Entry 8YLU (electron microscopy, 2.80 A resolution); this record covers chains C and F of the 6 polymer chains in the assembly.

# Chain C
Name: DNA topoisomerase (ATP-hydrolyzing)
Source organism: Salmonella phage Chi
Notes: EC 5.6.2.2
UniProtKB: A0A346FJ89 (A0A346FJ89_BPT6); numbering as in UniProt (aligned over 1-605)
Sequence (611 residues; each row starts with the number of its first residue):
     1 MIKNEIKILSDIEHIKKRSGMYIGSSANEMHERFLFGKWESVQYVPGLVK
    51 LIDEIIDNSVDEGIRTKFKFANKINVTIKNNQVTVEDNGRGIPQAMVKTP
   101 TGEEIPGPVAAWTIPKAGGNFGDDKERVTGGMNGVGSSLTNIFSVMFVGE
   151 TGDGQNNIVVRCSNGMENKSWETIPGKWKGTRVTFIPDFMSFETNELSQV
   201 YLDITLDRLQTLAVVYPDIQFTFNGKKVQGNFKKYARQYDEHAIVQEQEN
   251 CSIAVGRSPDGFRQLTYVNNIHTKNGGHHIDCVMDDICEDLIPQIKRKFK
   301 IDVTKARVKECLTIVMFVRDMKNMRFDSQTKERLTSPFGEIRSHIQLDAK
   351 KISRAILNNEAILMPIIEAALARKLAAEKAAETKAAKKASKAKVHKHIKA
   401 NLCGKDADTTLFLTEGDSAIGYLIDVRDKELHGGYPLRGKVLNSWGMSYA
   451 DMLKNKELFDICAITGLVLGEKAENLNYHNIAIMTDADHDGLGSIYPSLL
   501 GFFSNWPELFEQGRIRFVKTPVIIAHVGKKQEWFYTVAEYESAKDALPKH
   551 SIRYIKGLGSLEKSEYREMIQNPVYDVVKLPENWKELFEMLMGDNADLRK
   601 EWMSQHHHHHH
Not modelled in the structure: 1-392, 606-611
Sequence notes: expression tag (606-611)

# Chain F
Molecule: 22-nt DNA strand
Sequence (22 nucleotides; numbered 1 to 22; the number before each row is that of its first residue):
     1 TATATGTGTATATATACACACA

# Interface between chain C and chain F
Contacting residue pairs (14; chain C residue first):
  Lys440(C) with DT15(F), base contact
  Val441(C) with DA16(F), phosphate contact
  Leu442(C) with DT15(F), phosphate contact; DA16(F), phosphate contact
  Asn443(C) with DA16(F), hydrogen bond to the phosphate; DC17(F), hydrogen bond to the phosphate
  Asn455(C) with DA14(F), phosphate contact; DT15(F), hydrogen bond to the phosphate
  Leu591(C) with DC17(F), phosphate contact
  Ala596(C) with DA18(F), phosphate contact; DC19(F), phosphate contact
  Arg599(C) with DA18(F), salt bridge to the phosphate
  Lys600(C) with DA18(F), phosphate contact; DC19(F), salt bridge to the phosphate

# In short
9 residues of chain C face 6 of chain F across their interface, with 3 hydrogen bonds and 2 salt bridges.
Polar pairs include Asn443(C)-DA16(F), Asn443(C)-DC17(F) and Asn455(C)-DT15(F).
Here chain C is DNA topoisomerase (ATP-hydrolyzing) (Salmonella phage Chi) and chain F is a 22-nt DNA strand.
Entry 8YLU (structure of phage T6 topoisomerase II central domain bound with DNA) was determined by electron
microscopy together with 8YO3, 8YO4, 8YO5, 8YO7, 8YOD and 8YON from the same study.
